PDB entry 7CC8 | X-ray diffraction, 2.30 A resolution | chains A and B

# Chain A (and B)
Molecule: Thymidylate Synthase
Source organism: White spot syndrome virus (isolate Shrimp/China/Tongan/1996)
Notes: chain B of this document is another copy of the same molecule, construct and numbering; everything in this record applies to it too
UniProtKB: Q77J90 (Q77J90_WSSVS); residues 1-289 here = UniProt positions 1-289
Sequence (297 residues; each row starts with the number of its first residue):
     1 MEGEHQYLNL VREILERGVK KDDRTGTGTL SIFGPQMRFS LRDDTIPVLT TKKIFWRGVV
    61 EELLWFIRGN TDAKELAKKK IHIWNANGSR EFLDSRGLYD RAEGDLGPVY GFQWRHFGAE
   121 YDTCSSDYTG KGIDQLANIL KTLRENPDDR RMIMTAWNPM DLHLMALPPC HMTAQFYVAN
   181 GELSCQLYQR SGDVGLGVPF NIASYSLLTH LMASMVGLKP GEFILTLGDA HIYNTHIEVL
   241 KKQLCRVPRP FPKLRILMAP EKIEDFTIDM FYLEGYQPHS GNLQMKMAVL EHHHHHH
Unresolved in the structure: 295-297 (chain B: 281-297)
Construct notes: expression tag (290-297)

# Interface between chain A and chain B
Pairs across the interface (93; chain A residue first):
  Val19(A) - Ala179(B)  hydrophobic
  Val19(A) - Asn180(B)
  Lys21(A) - Asp148(B)
  Lys21(A) - Tyr177(B)
  Lys21(A) - Val178(B)
  Asp22(A) - Asp148(B)
  Asp23(A) - Arg150(B)
  Arg24(A) - Arg151(B)
  Ser31(A) - Tyr177(B)  hydrogen bond
  Ile32(A) - Tyr177(B)
  Phe33(A) - Arg38(B)  hydrogen bond (backbone-side chain)
  Phe33(A) - Gln175(B)
  Phe33(A) - Tyr177(B)  hydrophobic
  Phe33(A) - Ser184(B)
  Phe33(A) - Cys185(B)
  Phe33(A) - Gln186(B)
  Phe33(A) - Ile224(B)  hydrophobic
  Gly34(A) - Gln36(B)  hydrogen bond (backbone-side chain)
  Gly34(A) - Arg38(B)  hydrogen bond (backbone-side chain)
  Gly34(A) - Gln186(B)
  Gln36(A) - Gly34(B)  hydrogen bond (side chain-backbone)
  Gln36(A) - Gln36(B)
  Gln36(A) - Thr226(B)
  Arg38(A) - Phe33(B)  hydrogen bond (side chain-backbone)
  Arg38(A) - Gly34(B)  hydrogen bond (side chain-backbone)
  Arg38(A) - Pro35(B)
  Phe117(A) - Pro159(B)
  Gly118(A) - Met160(B)
  Ile133(A) - Pro159(B)
  Ile133(A) - Met160(B)  hydrophobic
  Asp148(A) - Lys21(B)  hydrogen bond (backbone-side chain)
  Asp148(A) - Asp22(B)
  Asp149(A) - Arg24(B)  salt bridge
  Arg150(A) - Asp23(B)
  Arg150(A) - Arg190(B)  hydrogen bond (backbone-side chain)
  Arg150(A) - Ser191(B)  hydrogen bond
  Arg150(A) - Asp229(B)
  Arg150(A) - His231(B)
  Arg150(A) - Tyr233(B)  hydrogen bond
  Arg151(A) - Arg24(B)
  Arg151(A) - Pro168(B)
  Arg151(A) - Arg190(B)
  Ile153(A) - Trp157(B)
  Ile153(A) - Met172(B)  hydrophobic
  Ile153(A) - Arg190(B)
  Thr155(A) - Trp157(B)
  Trp157(A) - Ile153(B)
  Trp157(A) - Thr155(B)
  Pro159(A) - Phe117(B)
  Pro159(A) - Ile133(B)
  Met160(A) - Gly118(B)
  Met160(A) - Ile133(B)  hydrophobic
  Pro168(A) - Arg151(B)
  Met172(A) - Ile153(B)  hydrophobic
  Met172(A) - Thr173(B)
  Thr173(A) - Met172(B)
  Gln175(A) - Phe33(B)
  Gln175(A) - Tyr188(B)  hydrogen bond
  Gln175(A) - Arg190(B)  hydrogen bond (side chain-backbone)
  Gln175(A) - Gly228(B)
  Tyr177(A) - Lys21(B)
  Tyr177(A) - Ser31(B)  hydrogen bond
  Tyr177(A) - Ile32(B)
  Tyr177(A) - Phe33(B)  hydrophobic
  Tyr177(A) - Asp229(B)
  Val178(A) - Lys21(B)
  Ala179(A) - Val19(B)  hydrophobic
  Asn180(A) - Val19(B)
  Ser184(A) - Phe33(B)
  Cys185(A) - Phe33(B)
  Gln186(A) - Phe33(B)
  Gln186(A) - Gly34(B)
  Gln186(A) - Tyr188(B)  hydrogen bond
  Gln186(A) - Thr226(B)
  Gln186(A) - Leu227(B)  hydrogen bond (side chain-backbone)
  Gln186(A) - Gly228(B)
  Tyr188(A) - Gln175(B)  hydrogen bond
  Tyr188(A) - Gln186(B)  hydrogen bond
  Arg190(A) - Arg150(B)  hydrogen bond (side chain-backbone)
  Arg190(A) - Arg151(B)
  Arg190(A) - Gln175(B)  hydrogen bond (backbone-side chain)
  Ser191(A) - Arg150(B)  hydrogen bond
  Ile224(A) - Phe33(B)  hydrophobic
  Thr226(A) - Gln36(B)
  Thr226(A) - Gln186(B)
  Thr226(A) - Thr226(B)
  Leu227(A) - Gln186(B)  hydrogen bond (backbone-side chain)
  Gly228(A) - Gln175(B)
  Gly228(A) - Gln186(B)
  Asp229(A) - Arg150(B)
  Asp229(A) - Tyr177(B)
  His231(A) - Arg150(B)
  Tyr233(A) - Arg150(B)  hydrogen bond
Interface residues without a listed pair, chain A (51 interface residues in all): Thr29, Pro35, Arg96, Gln135, Asn158, Leu167, Phe176
Interface residues without a listed pair, chain B (49 interface residues in all): Thr29, Arg96, Gln135, Leu167, Phe176

# Summary
The interface between chain A and chain B involves 51 residues on one side and 49 on the other; the contacts
include 23 hydrogen bonds and 1 salt bridge. Polar contacts include Asp149(A)-Arg24(B), Ser31(A)-Tyr177(B) and
Phe33(A)-Arg38(B).
Both chains are Thymidylate Synthase (White spot syndrome virus (isolate Shrimp/China/Tongan/1996)). Entry
7CC8 (Crystal structure of White Spot Syndrome Virus Thymidylate Synthase - Apo form) was determined by X-ray
diffraction (same publication as 7CCA).
